Entry 5B7Z (X-ray diffraction, 1.50 A resolution); this record covers chains A and B.

== Chain A (and B) ==
Protein: Uncharacterized protein TM_0416
Source organism: Thermotoga maritima MSB8
Notes: chain B of this document is another copy of the same molecule, construct and numbering; everything in this record applies to it too
UniProt: Q9WYP7 (Y416_THEMA); numbering as in UniProt (aligned over 1-270)
Chain sequence (290 residues; numbered -19 to 270; the number before each row is that of its first residue; numbers below 1 keep their minus sign (Met-19 is residue -19)):
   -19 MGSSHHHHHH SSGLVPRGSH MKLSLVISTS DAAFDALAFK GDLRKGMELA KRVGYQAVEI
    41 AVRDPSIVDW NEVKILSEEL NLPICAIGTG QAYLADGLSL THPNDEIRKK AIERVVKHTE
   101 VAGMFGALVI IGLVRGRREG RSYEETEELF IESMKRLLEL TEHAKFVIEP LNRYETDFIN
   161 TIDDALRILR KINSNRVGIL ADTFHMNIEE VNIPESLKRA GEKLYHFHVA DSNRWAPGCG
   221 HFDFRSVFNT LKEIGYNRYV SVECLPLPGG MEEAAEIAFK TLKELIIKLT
Not modelled in the structure: -19 to 0, 270 (chain B: -19 to 0, 269-270)
Differences from the reference sequence: expression tag (-19 to 0)
Metal / ion sites: Ni2+: Glu149, Asp182, His208, Glu243
Small-molecule neighbours:
  - 1PG (2-(2-{2-[2-(2-methoxy-ethoxy)-ethoxy]-ethoxy}-ethoxy)-ethanol), molecule 1: Met1, Leu3, Gly34, Gln36, Phe259, Lys263, Ile266, Ile267
  - 1PG, molecule 2: Glu93, Val96, Leu140
  - 1PG, molecule 3: Leu108, Lys145, Asn175, Tyr205, Arg238
Reported in the primary citation:
  - catalytic residues: Glu149, Glu243 (proposed by the authors, not directly observed)

== How chain A and chain B interact ==
Residue-residue contacts (21; chain A residue first):
  Glu86(A) with Glu142(B); His143(B), salt bridge
  Lys89(A) with His143(B)
  Lys90(A) with Glu142(B), salt bridge
  Glu93(A) with His143(B), salt bridge
  Val96(A) with Asn175(B)
  Lys97(A) with Asn175(B)
  Glu100(A) with Asn175(B), hydrogen bond
  Leu138(A) with Asn237(B), hydrogen bond (backbone-side chain)
  Leu140(A) with Lys145(B); Arg238(B)
  Thr141(A) with Asn237(B), hydrogen bond (backbone-side chain)
  Glu142(A) with Glu202(B); Ile234(B); Gly235(B); Tyr236(B); Asn237(B); Arg238(B), salt bridge
  His143(A) with Glu202(B); Ile234(B), hydrogen bond (side chain-backbone)
  Arg176(A) with Asn237(B)
Interface residues without a listed pair, chain A (14 interface residues in all): Glu139
Interface residues without a listed pair, chain B (13 interface residues in all): Lys2, Gly201, Leu204

== In short ==
14 residues of chain A and 13 residues of chain B are in contact, with 4 hydrogen bonds and 4 salt bridges.
Among the polar pairs are Glu86(A)-His143(B), Lys90(A)-Glu142(B) and Glu93(A)-His143(B). Ligands of chain A: 3
copies of compound 1PG. From the paper: catalytic residues Glu149(A) and Glu243(A).
Both chains are Uncharacterized protein TM_0416 (Thermotoga maritima MSB8). Entry 5B7Z (Crystal Structure of
Hyperthermophilic Thermotoga maritima L-Ketose-3-Epimerase with Ni2+) was determined by X-ray diffraction
together with 5B7Y, 5B80, 5H1W and 5H6H from the same study.
